PDB entry 7DPI | X-ray diffraction, 3.60 A resolution | chains A and B of the 4 polymer chains in the assembly

# Chain A
Name: Phenylalanine--tRNA ligase
Organism: Plasmodium falciparum
Notes: EC 6.1.1.20; fragment: alpha chain
UniProt: Q8I246 (Q8I246_PLAF7); residue numbers follow UniProt; this construct covers 268-575
Chain sequence (308 residues; numbered 268 to 575; the number before each row is that of its first residue):
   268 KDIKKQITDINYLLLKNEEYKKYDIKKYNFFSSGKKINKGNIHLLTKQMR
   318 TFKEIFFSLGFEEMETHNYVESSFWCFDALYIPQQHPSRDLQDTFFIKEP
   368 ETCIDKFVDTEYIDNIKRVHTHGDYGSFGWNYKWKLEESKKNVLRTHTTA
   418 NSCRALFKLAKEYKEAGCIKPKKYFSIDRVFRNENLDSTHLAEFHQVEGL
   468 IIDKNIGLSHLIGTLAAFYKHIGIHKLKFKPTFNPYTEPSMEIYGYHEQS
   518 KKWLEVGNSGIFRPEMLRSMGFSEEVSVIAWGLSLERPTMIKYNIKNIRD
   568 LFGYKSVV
Not modelled in the structure: 268-276, 289-294, 573-575
Ion coordination: Mg2+: E505 (shared with D364(B), E367(B) of chain B)
Residues lining bound ligands: B79 ((8R,9S,10S)-10-[(dimethylamino)methyl]-N-(4-methoxyphenyl)-9-[4-(2-phenylethynyl)phenyl]-1,6-diazabicyclo[6.2.0]decane-6-carboxamide): F461, E465, I489, L521, E522, V523, G524, N525, S526, G527, A547, W548, G549, L550, S551, R554, P555, I558

# Chain B
Name: Phenylalanyl-tRNA synthetase beta subunit
Organism: Plasmodium falciparum
Notes: EC 6.1.1.20
UniProt: W7JTS1 (W7JTS1_PLAFO); residue numbers follow UniProt; this construct covers 1-623
Chain sequence (623 residues; numbered 1 to 623; the number before each row is that of its first residue):
     1 MPTISVYEDDLFEKLGEEIIEEKLLDVCFDFGLEVDDIEYKNDKKIYKIE
    51 VPANRYDLICVEGLCRALKNFMCKFDDIKYDISMNNYDICIKGNQYIKVD
   101 GSVDDRRGYVVCCVLKNMNINDSVYNNIIEIQEKLHHNLGKKRSVLAIGI
   151 HDYDKIKFPLKYKFEKKEKINFIPLNEKTNLNGMNLIDFYSKNLNLKPYL
   201 KIIKDFDKYPIIVDSNEQILSLPPIINCDHTKISLNTKNVFIECTAIDRN
   251 KAQIALNILCSMLSEYCVPKYSIQSFVVIYENQDFSDDQNLKKKETQFLY
   301 PIFENKSLTCNIDYVRKLSGISHITVHEVNNLLKRMMLSCDIMDNNTFKV
   351 TIPFYRSDIMHCCDIIEDIAIAYGYGNIKYEPPQICKKHSLNNCSELFRN
   401 VLVECGYTEVMTNALLSRDENYNCMLRTHKSYDDPNINLDEYNPLAAPIQ
   451 IKNSKTSEYEIIRTSLIVNLLKFVSANKHRELPLRFFEIGDVSYATYNQT
   501 DTNAVNKKYLSIIFSDKFTAGLEELHGVLEAILKEYQLFSDYKIEEKKKE
   551 NISIRSDMYYKLIPKEDPSFLNERIVDIVLFPHNLKFGVLGIIHPKVLEN
   601 FSLDIPVSAIEINVETLLNVLMM
Not modelled in the structure: 1-3, 80-104, 145-149, 158-168, 204-219, 292-301, 383-385, 552-556, 581-582, 617-623
Ion coordination: Mg2+: D364, E367 (shared with E505(A) of chain A)

# How chain A and chain B interact
Contacting residue pairs (55; chain A residue first):
  Y279(A) - T519(B)
  Y279(A) - P606(B)
  L280(A) - F518(B)
  L280(A) - T519(B)
  L282(A) - P595(B)  hydrophobic
  L282(A) - P606(B)  hydrophobic
  E286(A) - P595(B)
  Y295(A) - E573(B)
  F297(A) - Y542(B)
  F298(A) - S540(B)
  F298(A) - Y542(B)
  S299(A) - H526(B)  hydrogen bond (backbone-side chain)
  S299(A) - S540(B)
  S300(A) - H526(B)
  S300(A) - E530(B)
  G301(A) - E523(B)
  G307(A) - E404(B)
  K314(A) - E535(B)
  R317(A) - N400(B)
  S325(A) - C386(B)
  S325(A) - K387(B)
  L326(A) - C386(B)
  Y348(A) - I359(B)
  Y392(A) - H361(B)
  S394(A) - I359(B)
  S394(A) - H361(B)
  F395(A) - I359(B)
  F395(A) - M360(B)  hydrophobic
  W397(A) - I359(B)  hydrophobic
  G474(A) - K317(B)
  G474(A) - L318(B)
  L475(A) - L318(B)  hydrogen bond (backbone-backbone)
  S476(A) - G320(B)  hydrogen bond (side chain-backbone)
  S476(A) - I378(B)
  S476(A) - Y380(B)
  H488(A) - K387(B)
  F496(A) - Y375(B)
  F496(A) - G376(B)
  K497(A) - F29(B)
  P498(A) - G32(B)
  P498(A) - I371(B)  hydrophobic
  P498(A) - Y375(B)
  T499(A) - E367(B)
  F500(A) - P52(B)  hydrophobic
  F500(A) - N54(B)
  E505(A) - C363(B)
  E505(A) - D364(B)
  E505(A) - E367(B)
  S507(A) - Y375(B)  hydrogen bond (backbone-side chain)
  M508(A) - Y375(B)  hydrophobic
  Y511(A) - F29(B)  hydrophobic
  K518(A) - D36(B)  salt bridge
  P531(A) - Y314(B)
  P531(A) - H361(B)
  P531(A) - C363(B)
Interface residues without a listed pair, chain A (46 interface residues in all): N278, K306, N308, I309, G393, G396, I473, I479, N501, P506, F529
Interface residues without a listed pair, chain B (46 interface residues in all): D30, F31, S319, H389, A520, G521, G527, K534, P564, L571, V576

# Summary
Chain A and chain B each contribute 46 residues to their interface; the contacts include 4 hydrogen bonds and
1 salt bridge. Among the polar pairs are K518(A)-D36(B), S299(A)-H526(B) and S476(A)-G320(B). Bound to chain
A: compound B79. E505(A), D364(B) and E367(B) form the Mg2+ site.
Chain A is Phenylalanine--tRNA ligase and chain B is Phenylalanyl-tRNA synthetase beta subunit, both from
Plasmodium falciparum; the structure, Plasmodium falciparum cytoplasmic Phenylalanyl-tRNA synthetase in
complex with BRD7929, was determined by X-ray diffraction.
